Entry 1DW9 (X-ray diffraction, 1.65 A resolution); this record covers chains A and F of the 10 polymer chains in the assembly.

== Chain A (and F) ==
Name: Cyanate lyase
Organism: Escherichia coli
Notes: EC 4.3.99.1; chain F of this document is another copy of the same molecule, construct and numbering; everything in this record applies to it too
Reference sequence: P00816 (CYNS_ECOLI); residues 1-156 here = UniProt positions 1-156
Chain sequence (156 residues; numbered 1 to 156; the number before each row is that of its first residue):
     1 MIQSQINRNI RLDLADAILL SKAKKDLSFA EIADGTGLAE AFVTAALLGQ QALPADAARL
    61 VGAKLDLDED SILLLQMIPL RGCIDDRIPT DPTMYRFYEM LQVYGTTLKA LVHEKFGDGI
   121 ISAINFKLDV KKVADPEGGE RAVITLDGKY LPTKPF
Modified / non-standard residues: Mse1, Mse77, Mse94, Mse100 (selenomethionine; parent Met)
Swiss-Prot annotation at these positions:
  - active site: Arg96, Glu99, Ser122
Reported in the primary citation:
  - self-association interface (contacts with another copy of this molecule): Thr106, His113
  - binding site for sulfate ion: Gly35, Glu40, Arg87
  - catalytic residues: Arg96, Glu99, Ser122
  - binding site for chloride ion: Arg96, Ser122

== Interface between chain A and chain F ==
Contacting residue pairs (8):
  Thr90(A) - Gln102(F)
  Pro92(A) - Glu99(F)
  Tyr95(A) - Tyr95(F)  hydrophobic
  Arg96(A) - Arg96(F)
  Arg96(A) - Glu99(F)  salt bridge
  Glu99(A) - Pro92(F)
  Glu99(A) - Arg96(F)  salt bridge
  Gln102(A) - Thr90(F)
Other interface residues (no listed pair), chain A (8 interface residues in all): Pro89, Val103
Other interface residues (no listed pair), chain F (8 interface residues in all): Pro89, Val103

== In short ==
Chain A and chain F each contribute 8 residues to their interface; the contacts include 2 salt bridges. Its
one salt-bridged contact is Arg96(A)-Glu99(F). From UniProt: 3 active-site residues on chain A. From the
paper: catalytic residues Arg96(A), Glu99(A) and Ser122(A); a binding site for sulfate ion at Gly35(A),
Glu40(A) and Arg87(A).
Both chains are Cyanate lyase (Escherichia coli). Entry 1DW9 (Structure of cyanase reveals that a novel
dimeric and decameric arrangement of subunits is required for ...) was determined by X-ray diffraction
together with 1DWK from the same study.
